7SY4 - chains B and E; structure by electron microscopy, 3.35 A resolution.

[Chain B]
Protein: Spike glycoprotein
From: Severe acute respiratory syndrome coronavirus 2
UniProtKB: P0DTC2 (SPIKE_SARS2); numbering as in UniProt (aligned over 1-1208)
Sequence (1288 residues; each row starts with the number of its first residue):
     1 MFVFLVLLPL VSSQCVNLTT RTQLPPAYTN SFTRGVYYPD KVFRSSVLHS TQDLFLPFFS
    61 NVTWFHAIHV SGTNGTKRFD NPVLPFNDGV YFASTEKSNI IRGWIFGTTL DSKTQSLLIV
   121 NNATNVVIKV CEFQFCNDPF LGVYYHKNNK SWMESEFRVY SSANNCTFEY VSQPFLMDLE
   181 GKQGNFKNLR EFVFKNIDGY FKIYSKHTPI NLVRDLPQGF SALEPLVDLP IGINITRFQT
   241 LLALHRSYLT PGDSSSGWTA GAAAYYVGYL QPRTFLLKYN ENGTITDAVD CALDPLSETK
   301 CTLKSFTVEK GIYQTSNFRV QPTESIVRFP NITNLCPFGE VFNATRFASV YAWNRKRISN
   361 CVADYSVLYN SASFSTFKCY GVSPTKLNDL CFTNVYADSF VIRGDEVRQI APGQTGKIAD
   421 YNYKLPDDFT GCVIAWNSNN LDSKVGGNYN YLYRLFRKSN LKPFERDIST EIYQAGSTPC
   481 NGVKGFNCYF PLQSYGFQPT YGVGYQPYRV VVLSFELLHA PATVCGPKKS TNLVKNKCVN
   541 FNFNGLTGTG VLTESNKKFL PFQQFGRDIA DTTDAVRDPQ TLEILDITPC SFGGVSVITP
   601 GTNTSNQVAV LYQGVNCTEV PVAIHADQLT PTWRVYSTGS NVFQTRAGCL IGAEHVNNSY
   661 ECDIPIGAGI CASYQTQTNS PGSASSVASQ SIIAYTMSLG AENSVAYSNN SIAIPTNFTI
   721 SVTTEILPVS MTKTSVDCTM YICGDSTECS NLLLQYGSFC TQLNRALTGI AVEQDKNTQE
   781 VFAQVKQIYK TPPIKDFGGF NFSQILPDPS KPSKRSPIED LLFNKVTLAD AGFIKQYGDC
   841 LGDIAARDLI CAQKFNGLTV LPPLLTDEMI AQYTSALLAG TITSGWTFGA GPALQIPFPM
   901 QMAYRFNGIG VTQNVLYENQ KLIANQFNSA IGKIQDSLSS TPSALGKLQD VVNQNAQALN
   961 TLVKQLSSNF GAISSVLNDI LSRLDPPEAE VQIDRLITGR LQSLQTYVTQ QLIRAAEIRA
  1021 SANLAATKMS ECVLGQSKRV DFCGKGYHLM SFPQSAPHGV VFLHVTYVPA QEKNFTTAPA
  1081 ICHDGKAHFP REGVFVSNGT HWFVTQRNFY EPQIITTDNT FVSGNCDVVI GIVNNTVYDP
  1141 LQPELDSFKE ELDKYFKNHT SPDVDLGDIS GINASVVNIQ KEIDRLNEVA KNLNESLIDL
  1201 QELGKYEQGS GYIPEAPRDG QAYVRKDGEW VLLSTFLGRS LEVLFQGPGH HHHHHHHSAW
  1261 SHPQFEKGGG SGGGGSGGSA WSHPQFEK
Not modelled in the structure: 1-329, 531-1288
Sequence notes: engineered mutation Lys484 (Glu in P0DTC2), Tyr501 (Asn in P0DTC2), Gly614 (Asp in P0DTC2); conflict Gly682 (Arg in P0DTC2), Ser683 (Arg in P0DTC2), Ser685 (Arg in P0DTC2), Pro817 (Phe in P0DTC2), Pro892 (Ala in P0DTC2), Pro899 (Ala in P0DTC2), Pro942 (Ala in P0DTC2), Pro986 (Lys in P0DTC2), Pro987 (Val in P0DTC2); expression tag (1209-1288)
Disulfides: Cys336-Cys361, Cys379-Cys432, Cys391-Cys525, Cys480-Cys488
Covalent attachments: N-acetylglucosamine (NAG) linked to Asn343
Curated features (UniProtKB/Swiss-Prot):
  - region: Asn280 to Cys301 (Putative superantigen), Arg403 to Asp405 (Integrin-binding motif), Asn448 to Phe456 (Immunodominant HLA epitope recognized by the CD8+), Pro681, Ala684 (Putative superantigen), Ser816 to Tyr837 (Fusion peptide 1), Lys835 to Phe855 (Fusion peptide 2), Asp1163 to Glu1202 (Heptad repeat 2)
  - site: Arg815, Ser816 (Cleavage)
  - glycosylation: Asn17 (N-linked (GlcNAc...) (complex) asparagine), Asn61 (N-linked (GlcNAc...) (hybrid) asparagine), Asn74 (N-linked (GlcNAc...) (complex) asparagine), Asn122 (N-linked (GlcNAc...) (hybrid) asparagine), Asn149 (N-linked (GlcNAc...) (complex) asparagine), Asn165 (N-linked (GlcNAc...) (complex) asparagine), Asn234 (N-linked (GlcNAc...) (high mannose) asparagine), Asn282 (N-linked (GlcNAc...) (complex) asparagine), Thr323 (O-linked (GalNAc) threonine), Ser325 (O-linked (HexNAc...) serine), Asn331 (N-linked (GlcNAc...) (complex) asparagine), Asn343 (N-linked (GlcNAc...) (complex) asparagine), Asn603 (N-linked (GlcNAc...) (hybrid) asparagine), Asn616 (N-linked (GlcNAc...) (complex) asparagine), Asn657 (N-linked (GlcNAc...) (complex) asparagine), Thr676 (O-linked (GlcNAc...) threonine), Thr678 (O-linked (GlcNAc...) threonine), Asn709 (N-linked (GlcNAc...) (high mannose) asparagine), Asn717 (N-linked (GlcNAc...) (hybrid) asparagine), Asn801 (N-linked (GlcNAc...) (hybrid) asparagine) and 6 more in UniProt
  - natural variant: Leu5 (L5F: In strain: Iota/B.1.526), Ser13 (S13I: In strain: Epsilon/B.1.427/B.1.429), Leu18 (L18F: In strain: Beta/B.1.351, Gamma/P.1 and 1 more), Thr19 (T19I: In strain: Omicron/BQ.1.1, Omicron/XBB.1.5 and 1 more; T19R: In strain: Delta/B.1.617.2, Omicron/BA.2 and 4 more), Thr20 (T20N: In strain: Gamma/P.1), Leu24 to Ala27 (sequence variant, change not given here; In strain: Omicron/BA.2, Omicron/BA.2.12.1 and 6 more), Pro26 (P26S: In strain: Gamma/P.1), Gln52 (Q52H: In strain: Omicron/EG.5.1), Ala67 (A67V: In strain: Eta/B.1.525, Omicron/BA.1), His69 to Val70 (deletion: In strain: Alpha/B.1.1.7, Eta/B.1.525 and 5 more), Gly75 (G75V: In strain: Lambda/C.37), Thr76 (T76I: In strain: Lambda/C.37), 81 further natural variant entries in UniProt
  - mutagenesis: His69 to Val70 (Increased incorporation of cleaved spike into virions), Asn121 (N121Q: Partial loss of biliverdin affinity), Arg190 (R190K: Partial loss of biliverdin affinity), Asn234 (N234Q: Increased resistance to neutralizing antibodies), Asn331 (N331Q: Reduced viral infectivity), Asn343 (N343Q: Reduced viral infectivity), Leu452 (L452R: Increased resistance to neutralizing antibodies. Decreases HLA binding to NF9 epitope. Increased binding affinity to human ACE2), Tyr453 (Y453F: Decreased HLA binding to NF9 epitope. Increased binding affinity to human ACE2), Ala475 (A475V: Increased resistance to neutralizing antibodies), Val483 (V483A: Increased resistance to neutralizing antibodies), Phe490 (F490L: Increased resistance to neutralizing antibodies and human covalescent sera neutralization), Gln493 (Q493N: Reduced host ACE2-binding affinity in vitro; Q493Y: Reduced host ACE2-binding affinity in vitro), 9 further mutagenesis entries in UniProt
Reported in the primary citation:
  - conformationally variable residues (side-chain flip): Gln493
  - mutagenesis - L452R: increased binding to Processed angiotensin-converting enzyme 2 (chain E)
  - mutagenesis - L452R: decreased binding to S2M11
  - mutagenesis - K417N: abolished binding to ab1

[Chain E]
Protein: Processed angiotensin-converting enzyme 2
From: Homo sapiens
UniProtKB: Q9BYF1 (ACE2_HUMAN); residue numbers follow UniProt; this construct covers 18-615
Sequence (606 residues; numbered 18 to 623; the number before each row is that of its first residue):
    18 QSTIEEQAKT FLDKFNHEAE DLFYQSSLAS WNYNTNITEE NVQNMNNAGD KWSAFLKEQS
    78 TLAQMYPLQE IQNLTVKLQL QALQQNGSSV LSEDKSKRLN TILNTMSTIY STGKVCNPDN
   138 PQECLLLEPG LNEIMANSLD YNERLWAWES WRSEVGKQLR PLYEEYVVLK NEMARANHYE
   198 DYGDYWRGDY EVNGVDGYDY SRGQLIEDVE HTFEEIKPLY EHLHAYVRAK LMNAYPSYIS
   258 PIGCLPAHLL GDMWGRFWTN LYSLTVPFGQ KPNIDVTDAM VDQAWDAQRI FKEAEKFFVS
   318 VGLPNMTQGF WENSMLTDPG NVQKAVCHPT AWDLGKGDFR ILMCTKVTMD DFLTAHHEMG
   378 HIQYDMAYAA QPFLLRNGAN EGFHEAVGEI MSLSAATPKH LKSIGLLSPD FQEDNETEIN
   438 FLLKQALTIV GTLPFTYMLE KWRWMVFKGE IPKDQWMKKW WEMKREIVGV VEPVPHDETY
   498 CDPASLFHVS NDYSFIRYYT RTLYQFQFQE ALCQAAKHEG PLHKCDISNS TEAGQKLFNM
   558 LRLGKSEPWT LALENVVGAK NMNVRPLLNY FEPLFTWLKD QNKNSFVGWS TDWSPYADHH
   618 HHHHHH
Not modelled in the structure: 18, 615-623
Sequence notes: expression tag (616-623)
Disulfides: Cys133-Cys141, Cys530-Cys542
Covalent attachments: N-acetylglucosamine (NAG) linked to Asn53, Asn90, Asn103, Asn322, Asn432, Asn546
Curated features (UniProtKB/Swiss-Prot):
  - region (Interaction with SARS-CoV spike glycoprotein): Asp30 to Tyr41, Met82 to Pro84, Lys353 to Arg357
  - active site: Glu375 (Proton acceptor), His505 (Proton donor)
  - binding site (chloride): Arg169, Trp477, Lys481
  - binding site (substrate): Arg273, His345, Pro346, Tyr515
  - binding site (Zn(2+)): His374, His378, Glu402
  - glycosylation (N-linked (GlcNAc...) asparagine): Asn53, Asn90, Asn103, Asn322, Asn432, Asn546
  - mutagenesis: Ser19 (S19P: Increases slightly the interaction with RBD domain of SARS-CoV-2 spike protein), Gln24 to Lys26 (Slightly inhibits interaction with SARS-CoV spike glycoprotein), Gln24 (Q24T: Increases slightly the interaction with RBD domain of SARS-CoV-2 spike protein), Ala25 (A25V: Increases slightly the interaction with RBD domain of SARS-CoV-2 spike protein), Thr27 (T27Y: Increases slightly the interaction with RBD domain of SARS-CoV-2 spike protein. In sACE2.v2.2; increases interaction with RBD domain of SARS-CoV-2 spike protein ...), Leu29 (L29F: Increases slightly the interaction with RBD domain of SARS-CoV-2 spike protein), Lys31 (K31D: Abolishes interaction with SARS-CoV spike glycoprotein; K31Y: Increases slightly the interaction with RBD domain of SARS-CoV-2 spike protein), Asn33 (N33D: Increases slightly the interaction with RBD domain of SARS-CoV-2 spike protein), His34 (H34A: Increases slightly the interaction with RBD domain of SARS-CoV-2 spike protein), Glu37 (E37A: No effect on interaction with SARS-CoV spike glycoprotein), Asp38 (D38A: No effect on interaction with SARS-CoV spike glycoprotein), Leu39 (L39R: Increases slightly the interaction with RBD domain of SARS-CoV-2 spike protein), 48 further mutagenesis entries in UniProt
Reported in the primary citation:
  - conformationally variable residues (side-chain flip): His34

[How chain B and chain E interact]
Contacting residue pairs (37):
  Lys417(B) - Asp30(E)  salt bridge
  Tyr449(B) - Asp38(E)  hydrogen bond
  Tyr449(B) - Gln42(E)
  Tyr453(B) - His34(E)  hydrogen bond
  Leu455(B) - His34(E)
  Phe456(B) - Thr27(E)
  Phe456(B) - Asp30(E)
  Ala475(B) - Ser19(E)  hydrogen bond (backbone-backbone)
  Ala475(B) - Gln24(E)
  Ala475(B) - Thr27(E)
  Gly476(B) - Gln24(E)
  Phe486(B) - Leu79(E)
  Phe486(B) - Met82(E)  hydrophobic
  Phe486(B) - Tyr83(E)
  Asn487(B) - Gln24(E)
  Asn487(B) - Tyr83(E)  hydrogen bond
  Tyr489(B) - Gln24(E)
  Tyr489(B) - Thr27(E)
  Tyr489(B) - Phe28(E)
  Tyr489(B) - Lys31(E)
  Tyr489(B) - Tyr83(E)  hydrogen bond
  Gln493(B) - His34(E)  hydrogen bond (side chain-backbone)
  Gln493(B) - Glu35(E)
  Gly496(B) - Asp38(E)
  Gln498(B) - Tyr41(E)
  Gln498(B) - Gln42(E)
  Gln498(B) - Leu45(E)
  Thr500(B) - Tyr41(E)  hydrogen bond
  Thr500(B) - Asn330(E)
  Thr500(B) - Asp355(E)
  Thr500(B) - Arg357(E)
  Tyr501(B) - Tyr41(E)
  Tyr501(B) - Lys353(E)
  Gly502(B) - Lys353(E)  hydrogen bond (backbone-backbone)
  Gly502(B) - Gly354(E)
  Tyr505(B) - Glu37(E)  hydrogen bond
  Tyr505(B) - Lys353(E)
Other interface residues (no listed pair), chain B (19 interface residues in all): Tyr473, Ser477
Other interface residues (no listed pair), chain E (22 interface residues in all): Arg393
Interface features reported in the paper:
  - residue pairs: Lys417(B)-Asp30(E), Tyr489(B)-Lys31(E) (cation-pi contact), Gln493(B)-His34(E) (hydrogen bond), His34(E)-Tyr453(B) (hydrogen bond), His34(E)-Leu455(B)

[Overview]
19 residues of chain B and 22 residues of chain E are in contact; the contacts include 9 hydrogen bonds and 1
salt bridge. Polar contacts include Lys417(B)-Asp30(E), Tyr449(B)-Asp38(E) and Tyr453(B)-His34(E). The authors
report contacts between Lys417(B) and Asp30(E) and His34(E) and Leu455(B); a cation-pi contact between
Tyr489(B) and Lys31(E); hydrogen bonds between Gln493(B) and His34(E) and His34(E) and Tyr453(B). The paper
reports that L452R of chain B increases binding to Processed angiotensin-converting enzyme 2 (chain E);
conformational variability at Gln493(B) and His34(E).
Here chain B is Spike glycoprotein (Severe acute respiratory syndrome coronavirus 2) and chain E is Processed
angiotensin-converting enzyme 2 (Homo sapiens). Entry 7SY4 (Cryo-EM structure of the SARS-CoV-2
D614G,N501Y,E484K mutant spike protein ectodomain bound to human ACE2 ectodomain (focused ...) was determined
by electron microscopy (same publication as 7SXX, 7SXY, 7SXZ, 7SY0, 7SY1, 7SY2 and 5 further entries).
